PDB entry 7T75 | electron microscopy, 2.70 A resolution | chains H and L of the 4 polymer chains in the assembly

== Chain H ==
Name: RM20A3 Fab Heavy Chain
Source organism: Homo sapiens
Notes: antibody fragment or engineered binder
Amino-acid sequence (125 residues; each row starts with the number of its first residue; a row labelled like 82A-82C holds insertion residues (82A, then the next letters in order)):
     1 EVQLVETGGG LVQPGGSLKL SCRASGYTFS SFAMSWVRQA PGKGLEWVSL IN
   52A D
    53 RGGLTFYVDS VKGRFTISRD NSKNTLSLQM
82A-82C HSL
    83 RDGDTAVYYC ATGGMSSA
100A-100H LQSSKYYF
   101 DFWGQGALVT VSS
Disordered / not traced: 113
Disulfides: Cys22-Cys92

== Chain L ==
Name: RM20A3 Fab Light Chain
Source organism: Homo sapiens
Notes: antibody fragment or engineered binder
Amino-acid sequence (128 residues; each row starts with the number of its first residue; note: 1 number in that range is skipped by the numbering (no residue carries it; nothing is unmodelled there); a row labelled like 27A-27C holds insertion residues (27A, then the next letters in order)):
     3 ALTQPPS
    11 VSGSPGQSVT ISCTGTS
27A-27C SDI
    28 GSYNYVSWYQ QHPGKAPKLM IYDVTQRPSG VSDRFSGSKS GNTASLTISG LQADDEADYY
    88 CSAYAGRQ
95A-95B TF
    96 YIFGGGTRLT VLGQPKASPT VTLFPPSSEE L
Disordered / not traced: 108-126
Disulfides: Cys23-Cys88

== Chain H / chain L interface ==
Contacting residue pairs (29; chain H residue first):
  Gln39(H) with Gln38(L), hydrogen bond; Tyr87(L), hydrogen bond
  Gly44(H) with Tyr87(L)
  Leu45(H) with Pro44(L), hydrophobic; Phe98(L)
  Trp47(H) with Phe95B(L), hydrophobic; Tyr96(L); Phe98(L)
  Leu50(H) with Phe95B(L), hydrophobic
  Phe58(H) with Arg94(L); Phe95B(L), hydrophobic
  Tyr91(H) with Gln38(L), hydrogen bond; Ala43(L), hydrophobic
  Gly96(H) with Tyr96(L), hydrogen bond (backbone-side chain)
  Lys100E(H) with Asp50(L)
  Tyr100F(H) with Tyr32(L), hydrophobic; Tyr91(L), hydrophobic; Tyr96(L)
  Tyr100G(H) with Tyr36(L); Leu46(L), hydrophobic; Tyr49(L), hydrophobic
  Phe100H(H) with Tyr36(L), hydrogen bond (backbone-side chain); Leu46(L); Tyr96(L), hydrophobic
  Trp103(H) with Tyr36(L); Pro44(L)
  Gly104(H) with Ala43(L)
  Gln105(H) with Lys42(L); Ala43(L), hydrogen bond (side chain-backbone)
Other interface residues (no listed pair), chain H (21 interface residues in all): Val37, Lys43, Glu46, Met97, Ser100D, Asp101
Other interface residues (no listed pair), chain L (16 interface residues in all): Ser34

== In short ==
Chain H and chain L form an interface of 21 and 16 residues respectively, with 6 hydrogen bonds. Among the
polar pairs are Gln39(H)-Gln38(L), Gln39(H)-Tyr87(L) and Tyr91(H)-Gln38(L).
Chain H is RM20A3 Fab Heavy Chain and chain L is RM20A3 Fab Light Chain, both from Homo sapiens; the
structure, HIV-1 Envelope ApexGT2 in complex with RM20A3 Fab, was determined by electron microscopy together
with 7T74 and 7T77 from the same study.
